Entry 6PC7 (electron microscopy, 2.50 A resolution); this record covers chains I and N of the 7 polymer chains in the assembly.

[Chain I]
Molecule: 23S ribosomal RNA
Organism: Escherichia coli
Sequence (2904 nucleotides; each row starts with the number of its first residue):
     1 GGUUAAGCGACUAAGCGUACACGGUGGAUGCCCUGGCAGUCAGAGGCGAU
    51 GAAGGACGUGCUAAUCUGCGAUAAGCGUCGGUAAGGUGAUAUGAACCGUU
   101 AUAACCGGCGAUUUCCGAAUGGGGAAACCCAGUGUGUUUCGACACACUAU
   151 CAUUAACUGAAUCCAUAGGUUAAUGAGGCGAACCGGGGGAACUGAAACAU
   201 CUAAGUACCCCGAGGAAAAGAAAUCAACCGAGAUUCCCCCAGUAGCGGCG
   251 AGCGAACGGGGAGCAGCCCAGAGCCUGAAUCAGUGUGUGUGUUAGUGGAA
   301 GCGUCUGGAAAGGCGCGCGAUACAGGGUGACAGCCCCGUACACAAAAAUG
   351 CACAUGCUGUGAGCUCGAUGAGUAGGGCGGGACACGUGGUAUCCUGUCUG
   401 AAUAUGGGGGGACCAUCCUCCAAGGCUAAAUACUCCUGACUGACCGAUAG
   451 UGAACCAGUACCGUGAGGGAAAGGCGAAAAGAACCCCGGCGAGGGGAGUG
   501 AAAAAGAACCUGAAACCGUGUACGUACAAGCAGUGGGAGCACGCUUAGGC
   551 GUGUGACUGCGUACCUUUUGUAUAAUGGGUCAGCGACUUAUAUUCUGUAG
   601 CAAGGUUAACCGAAUAGGGGAGCCGAAGGGAAACCGAGUCUUAACUGGGC
   651 GUUAAGUUGCAGGGUAUAGACCCGAAACCCGGUGAUCUAGCCAUGGGCAG
   701 GUUGAAGGUUGGGUAACACUAACUGGAGGACCGAACCGACUAAUGUUGAA
   751 AAAUUAGCGGAUGACUUGUGGCUGGGGGUGAAAGGCCAAUCAAACCGGGA
   801 GAUAGCUGGUUCUCCCCGAAAGCUAUUUAGGUAGCGCCUCGUGAAUUCAU
   851 CUCCGGGGGUAGAGCACUGUUUCGGCAAGGGGGUCAUCCCGACUUACCAA
   901 CCCGAUGCAAACUGCGAAUACCGGAGAAUGUUAUCACGGGAGACACACGG
   951 CGGGUGCUAACGUCCGUCGUGAAGAGGGAAACAACCCAGACCGCCAGCUA
  1001 AGGUCCCAAAGUCAUGGUUAAGUGGGAAACGAUGUGGGAAGGCCCAGACA
  1051 GCCAGGAUGUUGGCUUAGAAGCAGCCAUCAUUUAAAGAAAGCGUAAUAGC
  1101 UCACUGGUCGAGUCGGCCUGCGCGGAAGAUGUAACGGGGCUAAACCAUGC
  1151 ACCGAAGCUGCGGCAGCGACGCUUAUGCGUUGUUGGGUAGGGGAGCGUUC
  1201 UGUAAGCCUGCGAAGGUGUGCUGUGAGGCAUGCUGGAGGUAUCAGAAGUG
  1251 CGAAUGCUGACAUAAGUAACGAUAAAGCGGGUGAAAAGCCCGCUCGCCGG
  1301 AAGACCAAGGGUUCCUGUCCAACGUUAAUCGGGGCAGGGUGAGUCGACCC
  1351 CUAAGGCGAGGCCGAAAGGCGUAGUCGAUGGGAAACAGGUUAAUAUUCCU
  1401 GUACUUGGUGUUACUGCGAAGGGGGGACGGAGAAGGCUAUGUUGGCCGGG
  1451 CGACGGUUGUCCCGGUUUAAGCGUGUAGGCUGGUUUUCCAGGCAAAUCCG
  1501 GAAAAUCAAGGCUGAGGCGUGAUGACGAGGCACUACGGUGCUGAAGCAAC
  1551 AAAUGCCCUGCUUCCAGGAAAAGCCUCUAAGCAUCAGGUAACAUCAAAUC
  1601 GUACCCCAAACCGACACAGGUGGUCAGGUAGAGAAUACCAAGGCGCUUGA
  1651 GAGAACUCGGGUGAAGGAACUAGGCAAAAUGGUGCCGUAACUUCGGGAGA
  1701 AGGCACGCUGAUAUGUAGGUGAGGUCCCUCGCGGAUGGAGCUGAAAUCAG
  1751 UCGAAGAUACCAGCUGGCUGCAACUGUUUAUUAAAAACACAGCACUGUGC
  1801 AAACACGAAAGUGGACGUAUACGGUGUGACGCCUGCCCGGUGCCGGAAGG
  1851 UUAAUUGAUGGGGUUAGCGCAAGCGAAGCUCUUGAUCGAAGCCCCGGUAA
  1901 ACGGCGGCCGUAACXAUAACGGUCCUAAGGUAGCGAAAUUCCUUGUCGGG
  1951 UAAGUUCCGACXUGCACGAAUGGCGUAAUGAUGGCCAGGCUGUCUCCACC
  2001 CGAGACUCAGUGAAAUUGAACUCGCUGUGAAGAUGCAGUGUACCCGCGGC
  2051 AAGACGGAAAGACCCCGUXAACCUUUACUAUAGCUUGACACUGAACAUUG
  2101 AGCCUUGAUGUGUAGGAUAGGUGGGAGGCUUUGAAGUGUGGACGCCAGUC
  2151 UGCAUGGAGCCGACCUUGAAAUACCACCCUUUAAUGUUUGAUGUUCUAAC
  2201 GUUGACCCGUAAUCCGGGUUGCGGACAGUGUCUGGUGGGUAGUUUGACUG
  2251 GGGCGGUCUCCUCCUAAAGAGUAACGGAGGAGCACGAAGGUUGGCUAAUC
  2301 CUGGUCGGACAUCAGGAGGUUAGUGCAAUGGCAUAAGCCAGCUUGACUGC
  2351 GAGCGUGACGGCGCGAGCAGGUGCGAAAGCAGGUCAUAGUGAUCCGGUGG
  2401 UUCUGAAUGGAAGGGCCAUCGCUCAACGGAUAAAAGGUACUCCGGGGAUA
  2451 ACAGGCUGAUACCGCCCAAGAGUUCAUAUCGACGGCGGUGUUUGGCACCU
  2501 CGAUGUCGGCUCAUCACAUCCUGGGGCUGAAGUAGGUCCCAAGGGUAUGG
  2551 CUGUUCGCCAUUUAAAGUGGUACGCGAGCUGGGUUUAGAACGUCGUGAGA
  2601 CAGUUCGGUCCCUAUCUGCCGUGGGCGCUGGAGAACUGAGGGGGGCUGCU
  2651 CCUAGUACGAGAGGACCGGAGUGGACGCAUCACUGGUGUUCGGGUUGUCA
  2701 UGCCAAUGGCACUGCCCGGUAGCUAAAUGCGGAAGAGAUAAGUGCUGAAA
  2751 GCAUCUAAGCACGAAACUUGCCCCGAGAUGAGUUCUCCCUGACCCUUUAA
  2801 GGGUCCUGAAGGAACGUUGAAGACGACGACGUUGAUAGGCCGGGUGUGUA
  2851 AGCGCAGCGAUGCGUUGAGCUAACCGGUACUAAUGAACCGUGAGGCUUAA
  2901 CCUU
Not modelled in the structure: 886-891, 2030
Modified positions: 1MG (1N-methylguanosine-5'-monophosphate) at position 745, PSU (pseudouridine-5'-monophosphate) at position 746, 5MU (5-methyluridine 5'-monophosphate) at position 747, PSU (pseudouridine-5'-monophosphate) at position 955, 6MZ (N6-methyladenosine-5'-monophosphate) at position 1618, 2MG (2N-methylguanosine-5'-monophosphate) at position 1835, PSU (pseudouridine-5'-monophosphate) at position 1911, 3TD ((1S)-1,4-anhydro-1-(3-methyl-2,4-dioxo-1,2,3,4-tetrahydropyrimidin-5-yl)-5-O-phosphono-D-ribitol) at position 1915, PSU (pseudouridine-5'-monophosphate) at position 1917, 5MU (5-methyluridine 5'-monophosphate) at position 1939, 5MC (5-methylcytidine-5'-monophosphate) at position 1962, G7M (N7-methyl-guanosine-5'-monophosphate) at position 2069, OMG (o2'-methylguanosine-5'-monophosphate) at position 2251, 2MG (2N-methylguanosine-5'-monophosphate) at position 2445, PSU (pseudouridine-5'-monophosphate) at position 2457, OMC (o2'-methylycytidine-5'-monophosphate) at position 2498, 2MA (2-methyladenosine-5'-monophosphate) at position 2503, PSU (pseudouridine-5'-monophosphate) at position 2504, OMU (o2'-methyluridine 5'-monophosphate) at position 2552, PSU (pseudouridine-5'-monophosphate) at position 2580, PSU (pseudouridine-5'-monophosphate) at position 2605
Glycans and other covalent adducts: covalent link PSU_1911-A1918
Small-molecule neighbours: O7V ((2R)-2-[(3S,4R,5E,10E,12E,14S,16R,26aR)-16-fluoro-14-hydroxy-4,12-dimethyl-1,7,22-trioxo-4,7,8,9,14,15,16,17,24,25,26,26a-dodecahydro-1H,3H,22H-21,18-(azeno)pyrrolo[2,1-c][1,8,4,19]dioxadiazacyclotetracosin-3-yl]propyl isoquinolin-3-ylcarbamate): G2061, A2062, C2063, C2064, OMG_2251, A2450, A2451, C2452, 2MA_2503, PSU_2504, G2505, U2506, U2585, A2602
Reported in the primary citation:
  - binding site for O7V: C2452, U2585, A2602

[Chain N]
Molecule: 50S ribosomal protein L3
Organism: Escherichia coli
Reference sequence: P60438 (RL3_ECOLI); residue numbers follow UniProt; this construct covers 1-209
Sequence (209 residues; each row starts with the number of its first residue):
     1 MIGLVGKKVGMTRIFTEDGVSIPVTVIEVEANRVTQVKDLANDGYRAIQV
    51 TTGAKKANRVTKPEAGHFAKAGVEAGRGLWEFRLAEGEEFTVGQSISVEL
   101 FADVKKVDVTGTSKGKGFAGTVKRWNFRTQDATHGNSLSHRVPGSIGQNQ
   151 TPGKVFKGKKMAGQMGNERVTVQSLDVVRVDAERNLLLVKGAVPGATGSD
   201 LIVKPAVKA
Not modelled in the structure: 150-152
UniProt features mapped onto this chain:
  - modified residue: Lys38 (N6-succinyllysine), Gln150 (N5-methylglutamine)

[Chain I / chain N interface]
Pairs across the interface (204):
  A743(I) with Gly135(N), phosphate contact
  U744(I) with Asn136(N), phosphate contact; Ser137(N), phosphate contact; Leu138(N), phosphate contact
  1MG_745(I) with Leu138(N), phosphate contact
  U1130(I) with Lys154(N), base contact
  A1654(I) with Phe118(N), hydrogen bond to the sugar
  A1655(I) with Phe118(N), sugar contact; Ala119(N), sugar contact; Gly120(N), sugar contact
  C1656(I) with Arg141(N), salt bridge to the phosphate
  U1657(I) with Leu138(N), phosphate contact; His140(N), hydrogen bond to the phosphate; Arg141(N), hydrogen bond to the phosphate
  C1658(I) with Leu138(N), sugar contact; His140(N), salt bridge to the phosphate
  C1670(I) with Asp131(N), sugar contact; His134(N), hydrogen bond to the base
  U1671(I) with His134(N), sugar contact
  G1673(I) with His134(N), hydrogen bond to the base
  C1675(I) with Thr133(N), hydrogen bond to the base; His134(N), stacking on the base
  A1676(I) with Thr133(N), sugar contact
  U1993(I) with Thr133(N), sugar contact; His134(N), sugar contact
  C1994(I) with Gln130(N), phosphate contact; Asp131(N), phosphate contact; Ala132(N), hydrogen bond to the phosphate
  C1997(I) with Val122(N), sugar contact; Phe127(N), phosphate contact; Thr129(N), hydrogen bond to the phosphate
  A1998(I) with Arg141(N), salt bridge to the phosphate
  C1999(I) with Lys123(N), salt bridge to the phosphate
  G2024(I) with Lys154(N), hydrogen bond to the sugar
  C2025(I) with Lys154(N), phosphate contact
  G2048(I) with Phe118(N), base contact
  G2049(I) with Met161(N), base contact
  C2050(I) with Pro143(N), phosphate contact; Ile146(N), sugar contact; Met161(N), base contact
  A2051(I) with Gly144(N), sugar contact; Ile146(N), sugar contact
  A2052(I) with Gly144(N), phosphate contact; Ser145(N), phosphate contact; Ile146(N), hydrogen bond to the phosphate; Gly147(N), sugar contact; Gln148(N), hydrogen bond to the sugar; Asn149(N), phosphate contact; Gly153(N), base contact; Lys154(N), base contact; Val155(N), base contact
  G2053(I) with Asn149(N), phosphate contact; Gly153(N), sugar contact
  C2510(I) with Gln130(N), base contact
  U2511(I) with Arg128(N), salt bridge to the phosphate; Gln130(N), sugar contact; Pro143(N), hydrogen bond to the sugar; Gly144(N), base contact; Ser145(N), hydrogen bond to the base
  C2512(I) with Phe127(N), phosphate contact; Arg128(N), salt bridge to the phosphate; Pro143(N), sugar contact; Ser145(N), hydrogen bond to the sugar; Lys159(N), hydrogen bond to the sugar
  A2513(I) with Phe127(N), phosphate contact; Gln148(N), hydrogen bond to the base
  U2514(I) with Phe156(N), sugar contact
  A2572(I) with Gln148(N), phosphate contact; Asn149(N), base contact
  G2574(I) with Ser145(N), base contact; Gly147(N), hydrogen bond to the base; Gln148(N), sugar contact; Asn149(N), hydrogen bond to the sugar
  C2575(I) with Ser145(N), hydrogen bond to the sugar; Gly147(N), sugar contact; Asn149(N), hydrogen bond to the phosphate
  G2578(I) with Gln130(N), hydrogen bond to the base; Ser139(N), sugar contact; Gly144(N), base contact; Ser145(N), base contact
  C2579(I) with Gln130(N), sugar contact; Asn136(N), hydrogen bond to the sugar; Ser137(N), phosphate contact; Ser139(N), hydrogen bond to the sugar
  PSU_2580(I) with His134(N), phosphate contact; Gly135(N), sugar contact; Ser137(N), hydrogen bond to the phosphate
  G2581(I) with Gly135(N), phosphate contact
  G2618(I) with Lys154(N), sugar contact; Val155(N), hydrogen bond to the sugar
  C2619(I) with Val155(N), sugar contact; Phe156(N), sugar contact; Lys157(N), salt bridge to the phosphate; Gly158(N), phosphate contact; Lys159(N), sugar contact; Met161(N), hydrogen bond to the sugar
  C2620(I) with Arg124(N), hydrogen bond to the sugar; Lys157(N), phosphate contact; Gly158(N), hydrogen bond to the phosphate; Lys159(N), sugar contact; Met161(N), sugar contact; Ala162(N), hydrogen bond to the sugar
  G2621(I) with Arg124(N), salt bridge to the phosphate; Gln164(N), hydrogen bond to the sugar
  G2633(I) with Thr61(N), sugar contact; Pro63(N), base contact; Glu64(N), hydrogen bond to the sugar
  A2634(I) with Leu79(N), sugar contact
  A2635(I) with Lys38(N), base contact; Gln49(N), hydrogen bond to the sugar; Leu79(N), phosphate contact; Glu81(N), hydrogen bond to the sugar
  C2636(I) with Tyr45(N), hydrogen bond to the sugar; Trp80(N), phosphate contact; Glu81(N), hydrogen bond to the phosphate
  U2637(I) with Tyr45(N), sugar contact; Arg83(N), salt bridge to the phosphate
  G2638(I) with Arg83(N), salt bridge to the phosphate
  G2677(I) with Asn126(N), phosphate contact
  C2678(I) with Arg124(N), phosphate contact; Asn126(N), phosphate contact; Val170(N), sugar contact
  A2679(I) with Ser113(N), phosphate contact; Val193(N), sugar contact; Pro194(N), sugar contact
  U2680(I) with Lys8(N), phosphate contact; Met11(N), hydrogen bond to the sugar; Ser113(N), phosphate contact; Lys114(N), hydrogen bond to the phosphate; Lys116(N), salt bridge to the phosphate; Ala192(N), sugar contact; Val193(N), sugar contact; Pro194(N), sugar contact; Gly195(N), phosphate contact
  C2681(I) with Lys8(N), salt bridge to the phosphate; Met11(N), sugar contact; Lys114(N), salt bridge to the phosphate
  A2682(I) with Met11(N), sugar contact; Thr12(N), sugar contact; Arg13(N), hydrogen bond to the sugar; Pro23(N), base contact
  C2683(I) with Arg13(N), sugar contact
  C2723(I) with Lys114(N), salt bridge to the phosphate
  U2724(I) with Lys116(N), salt bridge to the phosphate; Lys123(N), salt bridge to the phosphate
  U2728(I) with Pro23(N), phosphate contact
  G2729(I) with Pro23(N), phosphate contact; Leu175(N), sugar contact; Lys190(N), sugar contact; Gly191(N), sugar contact
  C2730(I) with Gln173(N), hydrogen bond to the sugar; Ser174(N), phosphate contact
  G2731(I) with Ser174(N), phosphate contact; Lys208(N), phosphate contact
  G2732(I) with Lys208(N), salt bridge to the phosphate
  A2733(I) with Lys208(N), base contact
  C2771(I) with Gln173(N), hydrogen bond to the sugar; Lys208(N), sugar contact
  C2772(I) with Thr171(N), phosphate contact; Gln173(N), sugar contact
  C2773(I) with Glu168(N), sugar contact; Arg169(N), salt bridge to the phosphate; Thr171(N), hydrogen bond to the phosphate
  C2774(I) with Arg169(N), phosphate contact
  U2783(I) with Asn42(N), sugar contact
  U2784(I) with Gln36(N), hydrogen bond to the sugar; Lys38(N), base contact; Asn42(N), hydrogen bond to the phosphate; Asp43(N), hydrogen bond to the sugar
  C2785(I) with Gln36(N), hydrogen bond to the sugar; Asn42(N), hydrogen bond to the phosphate; His67(N), hydrogen bond to the sugar; Lys70(N), hydrogen bond to the phosphate
  U2786(I) with Lys62(N), sugar contact; Pro63(N), hydrogen bond to the sugar; Gly66(N), sugar contact; His67(N), hydrogen bond to the sugar; Lys70(N), salt bridge to the phosphate
  C2787(I) with Lys62(N), sugar contact; Pro63(N), sugar contact
  C2788(I) with Lys62(N), sugar contact
  A2810(I) with Lys62(N), sugar contact; Pro63(N), sugar contact
  G2811(I) with Thr61(N), phosphate contact; Lys62(N), hydrogen bond to the phosphate
  A2820(I) with Lys114(N), sugar contact; Ala196(N), sugar contact; Thr197(N), hydrogen bond to the base
  A2821(I) with Lys114(N), phosphate contact; Gly115(N), hydrogen bond to the phosphate; Asn167(N), phosphate contact
  G2822(I) with Gly115(N), phosphate contact; Lys116(N), hydrogen bond to the phosphate; Gly117(N), hydrogen bond to the phosphate; Gln164(N), hydrogen bond to the phosphate
  A2823(I) with Gly117(N), phosphate contact; Phe118(N), hydrogen bond to the phosphate
  C2830(I) with Lys56(N), phosphate contact; Arg59(N), salt bridge to the phosphate
  G2831(I) with Lys56(N), phosphate contact; Arg59(N), salt bridge to the phosphate
  U2833(I) with Asn58(N), sugar contact
  G2834(I) with Lys56(N), phosphate contact
  A2835(I) with Lys56(N), salt bridge to the phosphate
Other interface residues (no listed pair), chain I (88 interface residues in all): C1996, U2571, U2622
Other interface residues (no listed pair), chain N (95 interface residues in all): Ser21, Thr110, Val142, Lys160, Gly163, Met165, Val172, Asp176, Val207

[Overview]
Chain I and chain N form an interface of 88 and 95 residues respectively; the contacts include 57 hydrogen
bonds, 22 salt bridges and 1 aromatic stacking contact. Among the polar pairs are C1670(I)-His134(N),
G1673(I)-His134(N) and C1675(I)-Thr133(N). Ligands of chain I: compound O7V. From the paper: a binding site
for O7V at C2452(I), U2585(I) and A2602(I).
Here chain I is 23S ribosomal RNA and chain N is 50S ribosomal protein L3, both from Escherichia coli. Entry
6PC7 (E. coli 50S ribosome bound to compound 46) was determined by electron microscopy, deposited together
with 6PC5, 6PC6, 6PC8, 6PCH, 6PCQ, 6PCR and 3 further entries.
